8VVI - chains G and B of the 7 polymer chains in the assembly; structure by electron microscopy, 2.80 A resolution.

# Chain G
Protein: MotA/TolQ/ExbB proton channel domain-containing protein
Source organism: Sulfuricurvum kujiense DSM 16994
UniProtKB: E4TXT5 (E4TXT5_SULKY); numbering as in UniProt (aligned over 1-378)
Sequence (378 residues; row label = number of the first residue in the row):
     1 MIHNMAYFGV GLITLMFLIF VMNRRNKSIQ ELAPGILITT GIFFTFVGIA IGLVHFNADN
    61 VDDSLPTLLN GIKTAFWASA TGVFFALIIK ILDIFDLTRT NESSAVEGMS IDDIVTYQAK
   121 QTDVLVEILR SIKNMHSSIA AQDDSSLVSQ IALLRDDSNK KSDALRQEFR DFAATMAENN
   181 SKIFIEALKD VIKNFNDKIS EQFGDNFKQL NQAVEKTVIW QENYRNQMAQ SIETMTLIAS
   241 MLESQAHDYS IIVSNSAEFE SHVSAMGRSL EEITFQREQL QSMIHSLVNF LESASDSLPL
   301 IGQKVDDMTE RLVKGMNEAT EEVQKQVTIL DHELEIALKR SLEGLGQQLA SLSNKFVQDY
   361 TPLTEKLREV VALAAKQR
Disordered / not traced: 100-378

# Chain B
Protein: Motility protein B-like N-terminal domain-containing protein
Source organism: Sulfuricurvum kujiense DSM 16994
UniProtKB: E4TXT6 (E4TXT6_SULKY); residues 1-238 here = UniProt positions 1-238
Sequence (277 residues; row label = number of the first residue in the row):
     1 MSSLPQKKHH HKEDYWISLS DMMTSLMMLF LLISVIYMIK VQDSVKVPQI YKETTQGLNH
    61 ALKKEFDKDL MKWGAVIDKD LTVRFQQPDI LFATGSSALT PRFKEILDDF FIRYLKIMMS
   121 KPFINNIEEI RIEGHTSSMW EGESDRGKAY FKNMTLSQER TRATLEYIMT SDKINLTGEQ
   181 KEWLMRHFSA IGFSSGHPLT NKGTYLVDGE SEDSQLSQRV EFRVRTNIER KVADIVEKEN
   241 LYFQGQFGSW SHPQFEKGGG SGGGSGGGSW SHPQFEK
Disordered / not traced: 1-12, 248-277
Sequence notes: expression tag (239-277)

# Interface between chain G and chain B
Pairs across the interface (26; chain G residue first):
  Pro34(G) with Glu13(B)
  Gly35(G) with Tyr15(B)
  Ile38(G) with Tyr15(B); Trp16(B), hydrophobic; Leu19(B), hydrophobic
  Ile42(G) with Leu19(B), hydrophobic; Met22(B), hydrophobic
  Phe46(G) with Met22(B); Ser25(B)
  Ile49(G) with Leu26(B), hydrophobic; Leu29(B), hydrophobic
  Leu53(G) with Leu29(B), hydrophobic
  Ala58(G) with Lys40(B), hydrogen bond (backbone-side chain); Tyr242(B)
  Asp59(G) with Tyr242(B); Gln246(B)
  Asn60(G) with Glu239(B)
  Val61(G) with Tyr37(B); Lys40(B); Val41(B), hydrophobic
  Asp62(G) with Tyr37(B)
  Leu65(G) with Ile33(B), hydrophobic; Tyr37(B), hydrophobic
  Leu68(G) with Ile33(B), hydrophobic
  Ile72(G) with Phe30(B), hydrophobic
  Lys90(G) with Tyr15(B)
Also at the interface, not in a pair above, chain G (18 interface residues in all): Thr39, Phe56
Also at the interface, not in a pair above, chain B (19 interface residues in all): Met23, Ile36, Phe243

# In short
Chain G and chain B form an interface of 18 and 19 residues respectively, with 1 hydrogen bond. The
hydrogen-bonded pair is Ala58(G)-Lys40(B).
Chain G is MotA/TolQ/ExbB proton channel domain-containing protein and chain B is Motility protein B-like
N-terminal domain-containing protein, both from Sulfuricurvum kujiense DSM 16994; the structure, Cryo-EM
structure of a type II ZorAB complex from Sulfuricurvum kujiense, was determined by electron microscopy
together with 8VVN from the same study.
